Entry 4E1T (X-ray diffraction, 2.26 A resolution); this record covers chain A.

Chain A:
Molecule: Invasin
From: Yersinia pseudotuberculosis
Notes: fragment: transmembrane domain
UniProtKB: P11922 (INVA_YERPS); numbering as in UniProt (aligned over 147-390)
Chain sequence (245 residues; row label = number of the first residue in the row):
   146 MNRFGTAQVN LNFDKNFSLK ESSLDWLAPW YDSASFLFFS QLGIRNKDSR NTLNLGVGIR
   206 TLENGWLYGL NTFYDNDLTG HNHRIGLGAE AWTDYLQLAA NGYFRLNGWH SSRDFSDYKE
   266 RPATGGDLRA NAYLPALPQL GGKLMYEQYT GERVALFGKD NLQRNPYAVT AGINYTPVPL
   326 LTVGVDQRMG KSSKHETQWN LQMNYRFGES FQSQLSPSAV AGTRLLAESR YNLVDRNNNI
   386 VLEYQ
Construct notes: initiating methionine (146); engineered mutation F352 (Leu in P11922)
From the paper describing this entry:
  - mutagenesis - L352F: increased expression

Summary:
From the paper: L352F increases expression.
Chain A is Invasin (Yersinia pseudotuberculosis); the structure, X-ray crystal structure of the transmembrane
beta-domain from invasin from Yersinia pseudotuberculosis, was determined by X-ray diffraction together with
4E1S from the same study.
